PDB entry 6FR7 | X-ray diffraction, 2.31 A resolution | chains A and B

[Chain A]
Name: T-Cell Receptor alpha chain
Source organism: Homo sapiens
Amino-acid sequence (203 residues; row label = number of the first residue in the row; numbering starts at 0):
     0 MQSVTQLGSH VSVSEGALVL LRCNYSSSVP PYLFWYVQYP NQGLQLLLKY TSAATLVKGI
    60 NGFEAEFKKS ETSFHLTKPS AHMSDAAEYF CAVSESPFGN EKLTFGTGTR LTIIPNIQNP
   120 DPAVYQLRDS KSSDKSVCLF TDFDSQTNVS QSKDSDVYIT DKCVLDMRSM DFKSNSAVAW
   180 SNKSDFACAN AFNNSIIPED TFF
Disulfide bonds: Cys22-Cys90, Cys137-Cys187

[Chain B]
Name: T-cell Rceceptor beta Chain
Source organism: Homo sapiens
Amino-acid sequence (241 residues; each row starts with the number of its first residue):
     2 VKVTQSSRYL VKRTGEKVFL ECVQDMDHEN MFWYRQDPGL GLRLIYFSYD VKMKEKGDIP
    62 EGYSVSREKK ERFSLILESA STNQTSMYLC ASSSTGLPYG YTFGSGTRLT VVEDLNKVFP
   122 PEVAVFEPSE AEISHTQKAT LVCLATGFFP DHVELSWWVN GKEVHSGVCT DPQPLKEQPA
   182 LNDSRYSLSS RLRVSATFWQ NPRNHFRCQV QFYGLSENDE WTQDRAKPVT QIVSAEAWGR
   242 A
Disulfide bonds: Cys23-Cys91, Cys144-Cys209

[Chain A / chain B interface]
Inter-chain disulfides: Cys162(A)-Cys170(B)
Pairs across the interface (88; chain A residue first):
  Tyr35(A) with Tyr102(B); Phe104(B), hydrophobic
  Gln37(A) with Gln37(B)
  Leu43(A) with Leu43(B), hydrophobic; Phe104(B), hydrophobic
  Phe89(A) with Gln37(B); Gly42(B); Leu43(B), hydrophobic
  Phe97(A) with Pro99(B); Gly101(B)
  Gly98(A) with Gly101(B); Tyr102(B)
  Asn99(A) with Asn31(B), hydrogen bond (backbone-side chain); Ser94(B), hydrogen bond (backbone-side chain); Ser95(B); Thr96(B); Leu98(B), hydrogen bond (side chain-backbone); Tyr100(B); Gly101(B), hydrogen bond (side chain-backbone); Tyr102(B)
  Glu100(A) with Tyr50(B)
  Lys101(A) with Phe33(B); Phe48(B); Tyr50(B), hydrogen bond (backbone-side chain); Tyr102(B)
  Leu102(A) with Tyr35(B), hydrogen bond (backbone-side chain); Tyr102(B), hydrogen bond (backbone-side chain)
  Phe104(A) with Tyr35(B); Leu43(B); Phe104(B), hydrophobic
  Gly105(A) with Gly42(B); Leu43(B)
  Thr106(A) with Gly40(B); Leu41(B); Gly42(B), hydrogen bond (backbone-backbone)
  Asp120(A) with His136(B), salt bridge
  Tyr124(A) with Ser130(B); Ala132(B); Glu133(B); His136(B)
  Gln125(A) with Ser130(B)
  Leu126(A) with Phe127(B); Glu128(B); Thr141(B); Val143(B), hydrophobic
  Arg127(A) with Phe127(B); Glu128(B), hydrogen bond (backbone-backbone)
  Asp128(A) with Ala125(B); Phe127(B)
  Ser129(A) with Val126(B), hydrogen bond (side chain-backbone)
  Lys134(A) with Phe127(B)
  Val136(A) with Phe127(B), hydrophobic; Leu145(B), hydrophobic
  Leu138(A) with Thr141(B)
  Thr140(A) with Arg194(B)
  Asp141(A) with Thr137(B); Arg194(B), salt bridge
  Tyr157(A) with Glu178(B), hydrogen bond (side chain-backbone)
  Ile158(A) with Leu176(B)
  Thr159(A) with Asp172(B); Ser190(B); Arg192(B)
  Asp160(A) with Arg192(B)
  Cys162(A) with Cys170(B), disulfide; Thr171(B); Arg192(B)
  Val163(A) with Cys170(B), hydrogen bond (backbone-side chain)
  Leu164(A) with Val169(B); Cys170(B), hydrophobic; Arg194(B)
  Asp165(A) with Ser167(B); Gly168(B), hydrogen bond (backbone-backbone)
  Met166(A) with Lys139(B); Ser167(B); Arg194(B); Val195(B); Ser196(B)
  Arg167(A) with Ser167(B), hydrogen bond (backbone-side chain)
  Met169(A) with Lys139(B); Ser196(B)
  Phe171(A) with Lys139(B); Arg194(B)
  Ser173(A) with Arg194(B), hydrogen bond
  Ser175(A) with Arg192(B), hydrogen bond (backbone-side chain)
  Ala176(A) with Arg192(B)
  Val177(A) with Ser190(B)
  Trp179(A) with Leu145(B), hydrophobic; Ser188(B)
Also at the interface, not in a pair above, chain A (45 interface residues in all): Glu87, Gly107, Ser168
Also at the interface, not in a pair above, chain B (49 interface residues in all): Leu45, Pro129, Lys177

[In short]
45 residues of chain A face 49 of chain B across their interface, with 1 disulfide bond, 16 hydrogen bonds and
2 salt bridges. Among the polar pairs are Asp120(A)-His136(B), Asp141(A)-Arg194(B) and Asn99(A)-Asn31(B).
Here chain A is T-Cell Receptor alpha chain and chain B is T-cell Rceceptor beta Chain, both from Homo
sapiens. Entry 6FR7 (HA1.7 Human T-Cell Receptor specific for Influenza virus epitope PKYVKQNTLKLAT presented
by Human Leukocyte Antigen HLA-DR0101) was determined by X-ray diffraction (same publication as 6EH4, 6EH5,
6EH8, 6EH9, 6FR3, 6FR4 and 3 further entries).
